Entry 8TUH (X-ray diffraction, 2.20 A resolution); this record covers chains A and F of the 3 polymer chains in the assembly.

Chain A:
Protein: HLA class I histocompatibility antigen, B-7 alpha chain
From: Homo sapiens
UniProt: P01889 (1B07_HUMAN); residues 1-276 here correspond to UniProt positions 25-300 (UniProt number = residue number + 24)
Amino-acid sequence (276 residues; row label = number of the first residue in the row):
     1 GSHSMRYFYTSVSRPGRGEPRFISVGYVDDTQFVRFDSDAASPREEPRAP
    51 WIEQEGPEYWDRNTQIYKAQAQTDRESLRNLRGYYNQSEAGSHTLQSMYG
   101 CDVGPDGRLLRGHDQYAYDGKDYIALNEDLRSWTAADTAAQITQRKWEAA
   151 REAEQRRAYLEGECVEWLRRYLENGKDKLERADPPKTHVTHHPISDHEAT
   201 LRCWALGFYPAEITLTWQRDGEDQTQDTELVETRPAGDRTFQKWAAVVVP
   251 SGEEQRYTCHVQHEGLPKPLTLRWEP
Disulfide bonds: Cys-101/Cys-164, Cys-203/Cys-259
UniProt features mapped onto this chain:
  - region: Glu-275, Pro-276 (Connecting peptide)
  - motif: Ser-77 to Gly-83 (Bw6 motif)
  - binding site (a peptide antigen): Asn-63, Tyr-84, Thr-143, Lys-146, Glu-152, Tyr-159, Tyr-171
  - glycosylation: Asn-86 (N-linked (GlcNAc...) asparagine)

Chain F:
Protein: Arg-pro-ile-ile-arg-pro-ala-thr-leu
Amino-acid sequence (9 residues; each row starts with the number of its first residue):
     1 RPIIRPATL

Chain A / chain F interface:
Contacting residue pairs (44):
  Tyr-7(A) with Arg-1(F), hydrogen bond (side chain-backbone); Pro-2(F)
  Tyr-9(A) with Pro-2(F); Arg-5(F)
  Tyr-59(A) with Arg-1(F)
  Arg-62(A) with Arg-1(F)
  Asn-63(A) with Arg-1(F), hydrogen bond; Pro-2(F)
  Ile-66(A) with Ile-3(F); Ile-4(F), hydrophobic
  Tyr-67(A) with Pro-2(F)
  Gln-70(A) with Arg-5(F), hydrogen bond (side chain-backbone)
  Thr-73(A) with Arg-5(F); Pro-6(F); Ala-7(F); Thr-8(F)
  Glu-76(A) with Thr-8(F)
  Ser-77(A) with Thr-8(F); Leu-9(F), hydrogen bond (side chain-backbone)
  Asn-80(A) with Thr-8(F); Leu-9(F), hydrogen bond (side chain-backbone)
  Leu-81(A) with Leu-9(F), hydrophobic
  Tyr-84(A) with Leu-9(F), hydrogen bond (side chain-backbone)
  Leu-95(A) with Leu-9(F), hydrophobic
  Ser-97(A) with Arg-5(F), hydrogen bond
  Tyr-99(A) with Pro-2(F); Ile-3(F), hydrogen bond (side chain-backbone); Arg-5(F)
  Asp-114(A) with Arg-5(F), salt bridge
  Tyr-116(A) with Arg-5(F), hydrogen bond
  Thr-143(A) with Leu-9(F), hydrogen bond (side chain-backbone)
  Lys-146(A) with Thr-8(F), hydrogen bond (side chain-backbone); Leu-9(F), hydrogen bond (side chain-backbone)
  Trp-147(A) with Ala-7(F); Thr-8(F), hydrogen bond (side chain-backbone); Leu-9(F), hydrophobic
  Glu-152(A) with Ala-7(F)
  Arg-156(A) with Ala-7(F)
  Tyr-159(A) with Arg-1(F), hydrogen bond (side chain-backbone); Pro-2(F); Ile-3(F), hydrophobic
  Glu-163(A) with Arg-1(F)
  Trp-167(A) with Arg-1(F)
  Tyr-171(A) with Arg-1(F), hydrogen bond (side chain-backbone)
Also at the interface, not in a pair above, chain A (33 interface residues in all): Met-5, Glu-45, Asp-74, Tyr-123, Ile-124
The authors on this interface:
  - specific contacts: Asp-114(A)/Arg-5(F)

Summary:
The interface between chain A and chain F involves 33 residues on one side and 9 on the other; the contacts
include 15 hydrogen bonds and 1 salt bridge. Polar contacts include Asp-114(A)/Arg-5(F), Tyr-7(A)/Arg-1(F) and
Asn-63(A)/Arg-1(F). The paper describes a contact between Asp-114(A) and Arg-5(F).
Chain A is HLA class I histocompatibility antigen, B-7 alpha chain (Homo sapiens) and chain F is
Arg-pro-ile-ile-arg-pro-ala-thr-leu; the structure, HLA B7:02 with RPIIRPATL, was determined by X-ray
diffraction (same publication as 8TUB).
